8A2W - chain A; structure by X-ray diffraction, 2.04 A resolution.

[Chain A]
Molecule: Phototropin-2
From: Arabidopsis thaliana
Notes: EC 2.7.11.1
UniProt: P93025 (PHOT2_ARATH); residue numbers follow UniProt; this construct covers 388-492
Chain sequence (128 residues; row label = number of the first residue in the row):
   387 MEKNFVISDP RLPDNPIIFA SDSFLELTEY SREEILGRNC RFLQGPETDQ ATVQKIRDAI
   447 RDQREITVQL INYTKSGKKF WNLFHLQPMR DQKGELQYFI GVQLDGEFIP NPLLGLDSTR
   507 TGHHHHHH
Unresolved in the structure: 387-388, 503-514
Sequence notes: initiating methionine (387); expression tag (493-514)
UniProt features mapped onto this chain:
  - binding site (FMN): Asn425, Arg427, Gln430, Arg443, Asn458, Asn468, Phe470, Gln489
  - modified residue: Cys426 (S-4a-FMN cysteine)
  - mutagenesis: Val392 (V392T: Red-shifted emitted light fluorescence (502 nm) but normal absorption (maximum at 447 nm); when associated with K-489), Cys426 (C426A: Severe loss of light-sensing and light-dependent autophosphorylation), Gln489 (Q489K: Blue-shifted light absorption (maximum at 441 nm) and emitted fluorescence (487 nm). Red-shifted light emitted fluorescence (502 nm) but normal absorption (maximum at 447 nm) ...)
Ligand contacts: FMN (flavin mononucleotide): Val392, Ser394, Asn401, Asn425, Cys426, Arg427, Leu429, Gln430, Val439, Ile442, Arg443, Ile446, Leu456, Asn458, Asn468, Phe470, Leu472, Phe485, Ile486, Gly487, Gln489

[In short]
Ligands of chain A: flavin mononucleotide. UniProt lists 8 FMN-binding residues and 3 mutagenesis sites.
Chain A is Phototropin-2 (Arabidopsis thaliana); the structure, Room temperature structure of the ground state
of AtPhot2LOV2 in space group P212121, as recovered 1620 ..., was determined by X-ray diffraction (same
publication as 8A2V and 8A4E).
